PDB entry 9C7A | X-ray diffraction, 1.40 A resolution | chains A and B

Chain A:
Molecule: Splicing factor U2AF 65 kDa subunit
From: Homo sapiens
UniProtKB: P26368 (U2AF2_HUMAN); residue numbers follow UniProt; this construct covers 141-341
Amino-acid sequence (204 residues; numbered 138 to 341; the number before each row is that of its first residue):
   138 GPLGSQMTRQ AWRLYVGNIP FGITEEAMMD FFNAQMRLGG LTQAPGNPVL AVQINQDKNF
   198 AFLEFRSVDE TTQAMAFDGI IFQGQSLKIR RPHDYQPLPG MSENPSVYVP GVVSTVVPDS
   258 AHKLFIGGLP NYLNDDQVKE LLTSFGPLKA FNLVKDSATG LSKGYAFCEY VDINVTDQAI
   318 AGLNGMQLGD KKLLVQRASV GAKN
Not modelled in the structure: 138-144, 341
Differences from the reference sequence: expression tag (138-140); engineered mutation Trp149 (Arg in P26368)
Ion coordination: Na+ site 1: Asn155, Asn196 (shared with U6(B) of chain B); Na+ site 2: Lys195, Ser294 (shared with U6(B) of chain B)
UniProt features mapped onto this chain:
  - modified residue: Lys276 (5-hydroxylysine), Ser294 (Phosphoserine)
  - natural variant: Trp149 (R149W: In DEVDFB; this construct carries the variant)
What the authors report for this chain:
  - disease-associated variants - R149W: decreased binding to consensus site
  - conformationally variable residues (order/disorder transition, side-chain flip): Arg146, Gln147
  - binding site for the 8-nt DNA/RNA hybrid strand (chain B): Gln147

Chain B:
Molecule: 8-nt DNA/RNA hybrid strand
Sequence (8 nucleotides; each row starts with the number of its first residue):
     2 UUUUUUCC
Modified residues: BRU (5-bromo-2'-deoxyuridine-5'-monophosphate) at position 7
Ion coordination: Na+ site 1: U6 (shared with Asn155(A), Asn196(A) of chain A)

How chain A and chain B interact:
Pairs across the interface (52):
  Gln147(A) with C8(B), hydrogen bond to the base; C9(B), hydrogen bond to the base
  Arg150(A) with C8(B), hydrogen bond to the base; C9(B), hydrogen bond to the base
  Tyr152(A) with U6(B), hydrogen bond to the sugar; BRU_7(B), stacking on the base
  Asn155(A) with U6(B), base contact
  Lys195(A) with U6(B), base contact; BRU_7(B), salt bridge to the phosphate; C8(B), salt bridge to the phosphate
  Asn196(A) with U6(B), hydrogen bond to the base
  Phe197(A) with BRU_7(B), sugar contact; C8(B), sugar contact
  Phe199(A) with BRU_7(B), base contact; C8(B), stacking on the base
  Lys225(A) with U5(B), hydrogen bond to the sugar
  Arg227(A) with U5(B), base contact; BRU_7(B), base contact
  Arg228(A) with BRU_7(B), hydrogen bond to the base
  Pro229(A) with BRU_7(B), base contact; C8(B), base contact
  His230(A) with BRU_7(B), stacking on the base
  Asp231(A) with C8(B), base contact; C9(B), hydrogen bond to the base
  Thr252(A) with U5(B), hydrogen bond to the base
  Val253(A) with U5(B), base contact
  Val254(A) with U5(B), hydrogen bond to the base
  Asp256(A) with DU4(B), base contact
  Lys260(A) with DU4(B), hydrogen bond to the base
  Phe262(A) with U2(B), phosphate contact; U3(B), stacking on the base
  Gly264(A) with U2(B), base contact
  Gly265(A) with U2(B), hydrogen bond to the base
  Asn289(A) with DU4(B), hydrogen bond to the base; U5(B), base contact
  Val291(A) with DU4(B), base contact
  Ser294(A) with U6(B), base contact
  Lys300(A) with U2(B), sugar contact
  Tyr302(A) with U2(B), sugar contact; U3(B), sugar contact; DU4(B), hydrogen bond to the sugar
  Phe304(A) with U3(B), sugar contact; DU4(B), stacking on the base
  Lys328(A) with U2(B), salt bridge to the phosphate
  Lys329(A) with U2(B), hydrogen bond to the base
  Leu331(A) with U2(B), base contact
  Gln333(A) with U3(B), hydrogen bond to the base
  Arg334(A) with U3(B), base contact
  Ala335(A) with U3(B), hydrogen bond to the base
  Gly338(A) with U3(B), hydrogen bond to the base
  Ala339(A) with U3(B), base contact
  Lys340(A) with U3(B), salt bridge to the phosphate
Also at the interface, not in a pair above, chain A (40 interface residues in all): Lys292, Gly301, Val337

Overview:
40 residues of chain A and 8 residues of chain B are in contact, with 19 hydrogen bonds, 4 salt bridges and 5
aromatic stacking contacts. Polar contacts include Gln147(A)-C8(B), Gln147(A)-C9(B) and Arg150(A)-C8(B). The
paper reports a binding site for the 8-nt DNA/RNA hybrid strand (chain B) at Gln147(A); R149W of chain A
reduces binding to consensus site.
Chain A is Splicing factor U2AF 65 kDa subunit (Homo sapiens) and chain B is an 8-nt DNA/RNA hybrid strand;
the structure, Crystal structure of R149W neurodevelopmental disease-associated U2AF2 variant, was determined
by X-ray diffraction (same publication as 9C7B).
